7X6H - chains A and B; structure by X-ray diffraction, 2.60 A resolution.

Chain A (and B):
Protein: Quorum-sensing regulator protein G
From: Escherichia coli O157:H7
Notes: chain B of this document is another copy of the same molecule, construct and numbering; everything in this record applies to it too
Reference sequence: P0AD45 (QSEG_ECO57); numbering as in UniProt (aligned over 56-209)
Sequence (175 residues; each row starts with the number of its first residue):
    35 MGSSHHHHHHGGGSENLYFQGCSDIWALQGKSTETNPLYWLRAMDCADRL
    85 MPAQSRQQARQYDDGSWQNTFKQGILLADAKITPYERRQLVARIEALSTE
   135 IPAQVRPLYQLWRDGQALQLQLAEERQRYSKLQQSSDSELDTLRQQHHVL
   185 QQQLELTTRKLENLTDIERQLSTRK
Unresolved in the structure: 35-55, 207-209 (chain B: 35-55, 208-209)
Construct notes: initiating methionine (35); expression tag (36-55)
Disulfides: Cys56-Cys80

Chain A / chain B interface:
Contacting residue pairs - 59 pairs, chain A then chain B:
  Pro71(A) - Leu72(B)  hydrophobic
  Pro71(A) - Leu75(B)  hydrophobic
  Leu72(A) - Pro71(B)  hydrophobic
  Leu75(A) - Leu142(B)  hydrophobic
  Met78(A) - Leu145(B)  hydrophobic
  Asp79(A) - Pro141(B)
  Pro141(A) - Leu75(B)
  Pro141(A) - Asp79(B)
  Leu142(A) - Leu75(B)
  Leu145(A) - Met78(B)  hydrophobic
  Leu145(A) - Leu142(B)  hydrophobic
  Leu145(A) - Leu145(B)  hydrophobic
  Trp146(A) - Leu145(B)  hydrophobic
  Gly149(A) - Leu152(B)
  Leu152(A) - Gly149(B)
  Leu152(A) - Gln153(B)
  Gln153(A) - Leu152(B)
  Gln155(A) - Leu156(B)
  Leu156(A) - Gln155(B)
  Leu156(A) - Leu156(B)
  Glu159(A) - Arg160(B)  salt bridge
  Arg160(A) - Glu159(B)  salt bridge
  Arg162(A) - Tyr163(B)
  Tyr163(A) - Arg162(B)
  Tyr163(A) - Tyr163(B)  hydrophobic
  Tyr163(A) - Leu166(B)  hydrophobic
  Leu166(A) - Tyr163(B)
  Leu166(A) - Leu166(B)  hydrophobic
  Leu166(A) - Gln167(B)
  Gln167(A) - Leu166(B)
  Ser170(A) - Ser170(B)
  Glu173(A) - Leu174(B)
  Leu174(A) - Glu173(B)
  Leu174(A) - Leu174(B)
  Leu177(A) - Leu177(B)  hydrophobic
  Leu177(A) - Arg178(B)
  Arg178(A) - Glu173(B)  salt bridge
  Arg178(A) - Leu177(B)
  Gln180(A) - His181(B)
  His181(A) - Gln180(B)
  His181(A) - His181(B)
  His181(A) - Leu184(B)
  Leu184(A) - His181(B)
  Leu184(A) - Leu184(B)  hydrophobic
  Leu184(A) - Gln185(B)
  Leu184(A) - Leu188(B)  hydrophobic
  Gln185(A) - Leu184(B)
  Gln187(A) - Leu188(B)
  Leu188(A) - Leu184(B)  hydrophobic
  Leu188(A) - Leu188(B)  hydrophobic
  Leu188(A) - Thr191(B)
  Thr191(A) - Thr191(B)
  Thr191(A) - Thr192(B)
  Thr191(A) - Leu195(B)
  Leu195(A) - Thr191(B)
  Leu195(A) - Lys194(B)
  Leu195(A) - Leu195(B)  hydrophobic
  Leu198(A) - Thr199(B)
  Glu202(A) - Glu202(B)
Other interface residues (no listed pair), chain A (38 interface residues in all): Gln138, Thr192, Lys194
Other interface residues (no listed pair), chain B (38 interface residues in all): Trp146, Gln187, Leu198

In short:
The chain A/chain B interface involves 38 residues from each chain; the contacts include 3 salt bridges. Among
the polar pairs are Glu159(A)-Arg160(B) and Arg178(A)-Glu173(B).
Chain A and chain B are both Quorum-sensing regulator protein G (Escherichia coli O157:H7); the structure,
Outer membrane lipoprotein QseG of Escherichia coli O157:H7, was determined by X-ray diffraction, deposited
together with 8JWD and 7X6G.
